PDB entry 4WM8 | X-ray diffraction, 2.00 A resolution | chains B and C of the 4 polymer chains in the assembly

[Chain B]
Protein: VP2
Organism: Enterovirus D68
UniProt: Q68T42 (Q68T42_9ENTO); residues 1-248 here correspond to UniProt positions 70-317 (UniProt number = residue number + 69)
Chain sequence (248 residues; each row starts with the number of its first residue):
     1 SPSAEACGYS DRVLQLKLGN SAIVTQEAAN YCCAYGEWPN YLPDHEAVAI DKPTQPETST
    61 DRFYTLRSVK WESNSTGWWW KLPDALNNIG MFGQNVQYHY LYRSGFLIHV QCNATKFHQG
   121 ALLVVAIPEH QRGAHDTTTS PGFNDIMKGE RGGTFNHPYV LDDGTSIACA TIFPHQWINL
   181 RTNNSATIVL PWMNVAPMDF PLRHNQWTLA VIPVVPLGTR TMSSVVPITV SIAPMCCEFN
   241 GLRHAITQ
Disordered / not traced: 1-9, 248

[Chain C]
Protein: VP3
Organism: Enterovirus D68
UniProt: Q68T42 (Q68T42_9ENTO); residues 1-247 here correspond to UniProt positions 318-564 (UniProt number = residue number + 317)
Chain sequence (247 residues; each row starts with the number of its first residue):
     1 GVPTYLLPGS GQFLTTDDHS SAPVLPCFNP TPEMHIPGQI RNMLEMIQVE SMMEINNTDG
    61 ANGMERLRVD ISVQADLDQL LFNIPLDIQL DGPLRNTLVG NISRYYTHWS GSLEMTFMFC
   121 GSFMATGKLI LCYTPPGGSC PTTRETAMLG THIVWDFGLQ SSITLIIPWI SGSHYRMFNS
   181 DAKSTNANVG YVTCFMQTNL IVPSESSDTC SLIGFIAAKD DFSLRLMRDS PDIGQSNHLH
   241 GAEAAYQ

[How chain B and chain C interact]
Residue-residue contacts (84):
  Tyr35(B) - Pro37(C)  hydrophobic
  Tyr35(B) - Gly38(C)
  Glu37(B) - His35(C)  salt bridge
  Glu37(B) - Pro37(C)
  Glu46(B) - Met34(C)
  Glu46(B) - His35(C)  hydrogen bond (side chain-backbone)
  Lys116(B) - Ser122(C)
  Lys116(B) - Phe123(C)  hydrogen bond (backbone-backbone)
  Lys116(B) - Met124(C)  hydrogen bond (backbone-backbone)
  Phe117(B) - Ser122(C)
  Phe117(B) - Met124(C)  hydrophobic
  Phe117(B) - Pro203(C)  hydrophobic
  Phe117(B) - Glu205(C)
  Phe117(B) - Ser206(C)
  His118(B) - Ser122(C)
  Gln119(B) - Cys120(C)
  Gln119(B) - Gly121(C)
  Gln119(B) - Ser122(C)
  Gln119(B) - Ser207(C)  hydrogen bond
  Gln119(B) - Thr209(C)  hydrogen bond (side chain-backbone)
  Gln119(B) - Cys210(C)  hydrogen bond
  Gly120(B) - Cys120(C)
  Ala121(B) - Cys120(C)  hydrophobic
  Thr138(B) - His240(C)
  Pro158(B) - Met64(C)  hydrophobic
  Tyr159(B) - Glu54(C)  hydrogen bond
  Tyr159(B) - Gly63(C)
  Tyr159(B) - Met64(C)
  Tyr159(B) - Arg66(C)
  Ser166(B) - Asn96(C)  hydrogen bond
  Ile167(B) - Met52(C)
  Ile167(B) - Met64(C)  hydrophobic
  Ile167(B) - Leu67(C)  hydrophobic
  Ala168(B) - Ser51(C)
  Ala168(B) - Met52(C)  hydrogen bond (backbone-backbone)
  Ala168(B) - Asn96(C)
  Cys169(B) - Asn96(C)
  Cys169(B) - Thr97(C)
  Cys169(B) - Leu98(C)
  Cys169(B) - Asn101(C)
  Thr171(B) - Val49(C)
  Thr171(B) - Glu50(C)  hydrogen bond (side chain-backbone)
  Thr171(B) - Ser51(C)
  Ile172(B) - Val49(C)  hydrophobic
  Ile172(B) - Leu98(C)  hydrophobic
  Trp177(B) - Met52(C)  hydrophobic
  Trp177(B) - Met118(C)  hydrophobic
  Trp177(B) - Ile213(C)  hydrophobic
  Trp177(B) - Phe215(C)  hydrophobic
  Asn179(B) - Met118(C)
  Asn179(B) - Phe119(C)  hydrogen bond (side chain-backbone)
  Asn179(B) - Cys120(C)
  Arg181(B) - Phe119(C)
  Arg181(B) - Gly121(C)
  Arg181(B) - Ser122(C)  hydrogen bond (side chain-backbone)
  Arg181(B) - Phe123(C)
  Arg181(B) - Ala125(C)  hydrogen bond (side chain-backbone)
  Arg181(B) - Phe157(C)
  Arg181(B) - Gly158(C)  hydrogen bond (side chain-backbone)
  Thr182(B) - Ser161(C)
  Pro191(B) - Pro37(C)  hydrophobic
  Trp192(B) - Pro37(C)
  Met193(B) - Pro37(C)
  Asn194(B) - Met34(C)
  Asn194(B) - Ile36(C)
  Val195(B) - Met34(C)
  Ala196(B) - Met34(C)
  Pro197(B) - Met34(C)
  Ile212(B) - Met64(C)  hydrophobic
  Val214(B) - Met64(C)  hydrophobic
  Val214(B) - Arg68(C)  hydrogen bond (backbone-side chain)
  Val214(B) - Ile213(C)  hydrophobic
  Val215(B) - Cys120(C)  hydrophobic
  Val215(B) - Ser211(C)
  Val215(B) - Ile213(C)  hydrophobic
  Pro216(B) - Arg68(C)
  Thr219(B) - Glu205(C)  hydrogen bond (side chain-backbone)
  Arg220(B) - Pro203(C)
  Arg220(B) - Ser204(C)  hydrogen bond (side chain-backbone)
  Arg220(B) - Glu205(C)  hydrogen bond (backbone-backbone)
  Arg220(B) - Ser206(C)  hydrogen bond (side chain-backbone)
  Arg220(B) - Ser207(C)
  Arg220(B) - Asp208(C)  salt bridge
  Thr221(B) - Glu205(C)  hydrogen bond
Also at the interface, not in a pair above, chain B (39 interface residues in all): Arg12, Leu123, Pro213
Also at the interface, not in a pair above, chain C (45 interface residues in all): Met46, Leu159, Val202

[Summary]
39 residues of chain B face 45 of chain C across their interface; the contacts include 20 hydrogen bonds and 2
salt bridges. Among the polar pairs are Glu37(B)-His35(C), Arg220(B)-Asp208(C) and Glu46(B)-His35(C).
Chain B is VP2 and chain C is VP3, both from Enterovirus D68; the structure, Crystal Structure of Human
Enterovirus D68, was determined by X-ray diffraction together with 4WM7 from the same study.
